1Z3P - chains S and E; structure by X-ray diffraction, 2.00 A resolution.

Chain S:
Molecule: Ribonuclease pancreatic, S-Peptide
Notes: EC 3.1.27.5
UniProt: P61823 (RNP_BOVIN); residues 1-15 here correspond to UniProt positions 27-41 (UniProt number = residue number + 26)
Amino-acid sequence (15 residues; row label = number of the first residue in the row):
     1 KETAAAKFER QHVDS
Modified / non-standard residues: Val13 (norvaline; NVA)
Sequence notes: engineered mutation Val13 (Met39 in P61823)
Swiss-Prot annotation at these positions:
  - active site: His12 (Proton acceptor)
  - binding site (substrate): Lys7, Arg10
  - glycosylation (N-linked (Glc) (glycation) lysine): Lys1, Lys7

Chain E:
Molecule: Ribonuclease pancreatic, S-Protein
Source organism: Bos taurus
Notes: EC 3.1.27.5
UniProt: P61823 (RNP_BOVIN); residues 21-124 here correspond to UniProt positions 47-150 (UniProt number = residue number + 26)
Amino-acid sequence (104 residues; numbered 21 to 124; the number before each row is that of its first residue):
    21 SSSNYCNQMM KSRNLTKDRC KPVNTFVHES LADVQAVCSQ KNVACKNGQT NCYQSYSTMS
    81 ITDCRETGSS KYPNCAYKTT QANKHIIVAC EGNPYVPVHF DASV
Cystine bridges: Cys26-Cys84, Cys40-Cys95, Cys58-Cys110, Cys65-Cys72
Swiss-Prot annotation at these positions:
  - active site: His119 (Proton donor)
  - binding site (substrate): Lys41 to Thr45, Lys66, Arg85
  - glycosylation: Asn34 (N-linked (GlcNAc...) asparagine), Lys37 (N-linked (Glc) (glycation) lysine), Lys41 (N-linked (Glc) (glycation) lysine)

How chain S and chain E interact:
Pairs across the interface (33):
  Ala4(S) - Val118(E)  hydrophobic
  Ala5(S) - Val116(E)  hydrophobic
  Ala5(S) - Pro117(E)
  Phe8(S) - Pro117(E)  hydrophobic
  Phe8(S) - Val118(E)
  Phe8(S) - His119(E)
  Phe8(S) - Phe120(E)
  Glu9(S) - Arg33(E)  hydrogen bond (backbone-side chain)
  Glu9(S) - Leu51(E)
  Arg10(S) - Arg33(E)  hydrogen bond (backbone-side chain)
  Arg10(S) - Asn34(E)
  Arg10(S) - Leu35(E)
  Gln11(S) - Leu35(E)
  Gln11(S) - Lys41(E)
  Gln11(S) - Asn44(E)  hydrogen bond (backbone-side chain)
  Gln11(S) - Thr45(E)
  Gln11(S) - Phe46(E)
  His12(S) - Asn44(E)  hydrogen bond
  His12(S) - Thr45(E)  hydrogen bond (side chain-backbone)
  His12(S) - Phe46(E)
  His12(S) - Val47(E)  hydrogen bond (backbone-backbone)
  His12(S) - Phe120(E)
  Val13(S) - Arg33(E)  hydrogen bond (backbone-side chain)
  Val13(S) - Val47(E)
  Val13(S) - Glu49(E)
  Val13(S) - Val54(E)
  Asp14(S) - Tyr25(E)  hydrogen bond
  Asp14(S) - Met29(E)
  Asp14(S) - Val47(E)  hydrogen bond (backbone-backbone)
  Asp14(S) - His48(E)  salt bridge
  Ser15(S) - Glu49(E)  hydrogen bond (side chain-backbone)
  Ser15(S) - Ser50(E)
  Ser15(S) - Leu51(E)
Other interface residues (no listed pair), chain E (22 interface residues in all): Gln55, Val108

In short:
The interface between chain S and chain E involves 10 residues on one side and 22 on the other, with 10
hydrogen bonds and 1 salt bridge. Among the polar pairs are Asp14(S)-His48(E), Glu9(S)-Arg33(E) and
Arg10(S)-Arg33(E).
Here chain S is Ribonuclease pancreatic, S-Peptide and chain E is Ribonuclease pancreatic, S-Protein (Bos
taurus). Entry 1Z3P (X-Ray crystal structure of a mutant Ribonuclease S (M13Nva)) was determined by X-ray
diffraction, deposited together with 1Z3L and 1Z3M.
